1EAV - chains A and B of the 3 polymer chains in the assembly; structure by X-ray diffraction, 2.60 A resolution.

# Chain A (and B)
Protein: Molybdopterin biosynthesis CNX1 protein
Organism: Arabidopsis thaliana
Notes: fragment: cnx1 g-domain residues 462-623; chain B of this document is another copy of the same molecule, construct and numbering; everything in this record applies to it too
UniProt: Q39054 (CNX1_ARATH); residues 1-162 here correspond to UniProt positions 462-623 (UniProt number = residue number + 461)
Chain sequence (162 residues; row label = number of the first residue in the row):
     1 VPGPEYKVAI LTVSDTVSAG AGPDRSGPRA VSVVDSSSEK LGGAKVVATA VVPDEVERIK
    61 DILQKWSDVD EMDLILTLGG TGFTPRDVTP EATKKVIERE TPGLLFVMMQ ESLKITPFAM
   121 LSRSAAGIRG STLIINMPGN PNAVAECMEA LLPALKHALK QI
Disordered / not traced: 1-2
Differences from the reference sequence: modified residue (72, 108-109, 120, 137, 148)
Modified / non-standard residues: Mse72, Mse108, Mse109, Mse120, Mse137, Mse148 (selenomethionine; parent Met)
Swiss-Prot annotation at these positions:
  - binding site (AMP): Asp24, Arg25, Gly80, Gly139
  - binding site (substrate): Thr81, Gly82, Ser112, Gly139, Glu146

# Chain A / chain B interface
Pairs across the interface - 33 pairs, chain A then chain B:
  Glu98(A) - Glu91(B)
  Arg99(A) - Gly82(B)
  Arg99(A) - Phe83(B)  hydrogen bond (side chain-backbone)
  Arg99(A) - Thr84(B)  hydrogen bond (side chain-backbone)
  Arg99(A) - Pro85(B)
  Arg99(A) - Asp87(B)  hydrogen bond (side chain-backbone)
  Arg99(A) - Glu91(B)
  Arg99(A) - Arg123(B)
  Glu100(A) - Glu91(B)
  Glu100(A) - Lys94(B)  salt bridge
  Glu100(A) - Arg123(B)  hydrogen bond (backbone-side chain)
  Thr101(A) - Phe83(B)
  Gly103(A) - Mse109(B)
  Gly103(A) - Mse120(B)
  Leu104(A) - Mse120(B)
  Phe106(A) - Phe106(B)  hydrophobic
  Phe106(A) - Mse109(B)  hydrophobic
  Phe106(A) - Leu113(B)  hydrophobic
  Val107(A) - Leu113(B)  hydrophobic
  Val107(A) - Mse120(B)  hydrophobic
  Ile128(A) - Phe83(B)  hydrophobic
  Ala150(A) - Mse120(B)
  Leu151(A) - Mse120(B)
  Pro153(A) - Phe118(B)
  Ala154(A) - Pro117(B)
  Ala154(A) - Mse120(B)  hydrophobic
  His157(A) - Phe118(B)
  Ala158(A) - Phe83(B)
  Ala158(A) - Leu121(B)  hydrophobic
  Gln161(A) - Phe83(B)
  Gln161(A) - Thr84(B)
  Gln161(A) - Pro85(B)
  Ile162(A) - Phe83(B)
Also at the interface, not in a pair above, chain A (20 interface residues in all): Pro102, Gln110, Leu133
Also at the interface, not in a pair above, chain B (17 interface residues in all): Gln110, Ser122

# Summary
The interface between chain A and chain B involves 20 residues on one side and 17 on the other, with 4
hydrogen bonds and 1 salt bridge. Among the polar pairs are Glu100(A)-Lys94(B), Arg99(A)-Phe83(B) and
Arg99(A)-Thr84(B).
Both chains are Molybdopterin biosynthesis CNX1 protein (Arabidopsis thaliana). Entry 1EAV (Crystal Structures
of Human Gephyrin and Plant Cnx1 G domains - Comparative Analysis and Functional Implications) was determined
by X-ray diffraction together with 1JLJ from the same study.
